PDB entry 2R52 | X-ray diffraction, 2.50 A resolution | chains A and B

# Chain A (and B)
Molecule: Bone morphogenetic protein 6
Source organism: Homo sapiens
Notes: fragment: Mature part (residues 375-513); chain B of this document is another copy of the same molecule, construct and numbering; everything in this record applies to it too
UniProtKB: P22004 (BMP6_HUMAN); residues -6 to 132 here correspond to UniProt positions 375-513 (UniProt number = residue number + 381)
Sequence (143 residues; each row starts with the number of its first residue; numbers below 1 keep their minus sign (Met-10 is residue -10)):
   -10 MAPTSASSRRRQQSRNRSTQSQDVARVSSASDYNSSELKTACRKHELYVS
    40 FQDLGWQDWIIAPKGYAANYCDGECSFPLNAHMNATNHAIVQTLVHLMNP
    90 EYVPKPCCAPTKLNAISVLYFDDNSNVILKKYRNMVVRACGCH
Unresolved in the structure: -10 to 27
Disulfide bonds: Cys31-Cys97, Cys60-Cys129, Cys64-Cys131
Sequence notes: expression tag (-10 to -7)
Curated features (UniProtKB/Swiss-Prot):
  - glycosylation (N-linked (GlcNAc...) asparagine): Asn5, Asn23, Asn73

# How chain A and chain B interact
Cross-chain cystine bridges: Cys96(A)-Cys96(B)
Contacting residue pairs (40; chain A residue first):
  Leu36(A) - Val92(B)  hydrophobic
  Asp42(A) - Leu83(B)
  Asp42(A) - Met87(B)
  Tyr55(A) - Val80(B)
  Ala57(A) - His77(B)  hydrogen bond (backbone-side chain)
  Asn58(A) - His77(B)  hydrogen bond (backbone-side chain)
  Tyr59(A) - Gln81(B)
  Tyr59(A) - Pro93(B)
  Thr75(A) - Asn123(B)
  Asn76(A) - Tyr121(B)
  Asn76(A) - Arg122(B)
  Asn76(A) - Asn123(B)
  Asn76(A) - Met124(B)
  His77(A) - Ala57(B)  hydrogen bond (side chain-backbone)
  His77(A) - Asn58(B)  hydrogen bond (side chain-backbone)
  His77(A) - Asn123(B)  hydrogen bond (backbone-backbone)
  His77(A) - Met124(B)
  His77(A) - Val126(B)
  Val80(A) - Tyr55(B)
  Gln81(A) - Tyr59(B)
  Leu83(A) - Leu43(B)  hydrophobic
  Leu83(A) - Trp45(B)  hydrophobic
  Met87(A) - Asp42(B)
  Val92(A) - Leu36(B)  hydrophobic
  Pro93(A) - Tyr59(B)
  Pro93(A) - Asp61(B)
  Cys96(A) - Cys96(B)  disulfide
  Cys96(A) - Cys97(B)  hydrogen bond (side chain-backbone)
  Cys97(A) - Cys96(B)
  Ala98(A) - Cys96(B)  hydrophobic
  Pro99(A) - His132(B)
  Leu102(A) - His77(B)
  Arg122(A) - Asn76(B)  hydrogen bond (backbone-side chain)
  Asn123(A) - Thr75(B)
  Asn123(A) - Asn76(B)
  Asn123(A) - His77(B)  hydrogen bond (backbone-backbone)
  Met124(A) - Asn76(B)
  Met124(A) - His77(B)
  Val126(A) - His77(B)
  His132(A) - Pro99(B)
Also at the interface, not in a pair above, chain A (31 interface residues in all): Val38, Leu43, Asp61, Val84, Tyr91, Val125
Also at the interface, not in a pair above, chain B (33 interface residues in all): Val38, Cys60, Val84, Tyr91, Ala98, Leu102

# Summary
The interface between chain A and chain B involves 31 residues on one side and 33 on the other; the contacts
include 1 disulfide bond and 8 hydrogen bonds. Polar contacts include Ala57(A)-His77(B), Asn58(A)-His77(B) and
Cys96(A)-Cys97(B).
Both chains are Bone morphogenetic protein 6 (Homo sapiens). Entry 2R52 (Crystal structure analysis of Bone
Morphogenetic Protein-6 (BMP-6)) was determined by X-ray diffraction, deposited together with 2R53.
